8V2G - chains B and H of the 8 polymer chains in the assembly; structure by electron microscopy, 3.18 A resolution.

[Chain B]
Protein: Small conductance calcium-activated potassium channel protein 2
From: Rattus norvegicus
UniProtKB: P70604 (KCNN2_RAT); residues 118-478 here = UniProt positions 118-478
Sequence (361 residues; row label = number of the first residue in the row):
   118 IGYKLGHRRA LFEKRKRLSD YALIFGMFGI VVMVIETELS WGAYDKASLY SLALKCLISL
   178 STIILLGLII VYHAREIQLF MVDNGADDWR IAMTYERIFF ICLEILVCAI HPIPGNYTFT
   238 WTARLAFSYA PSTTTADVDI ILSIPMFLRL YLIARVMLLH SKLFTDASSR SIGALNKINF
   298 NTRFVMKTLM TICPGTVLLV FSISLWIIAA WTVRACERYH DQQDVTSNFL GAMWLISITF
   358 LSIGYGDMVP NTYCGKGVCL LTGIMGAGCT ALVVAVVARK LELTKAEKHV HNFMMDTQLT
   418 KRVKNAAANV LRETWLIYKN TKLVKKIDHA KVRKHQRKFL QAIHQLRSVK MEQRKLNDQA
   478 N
Cystine bridges: Cys333-Cys371
Ion coordination: K+ site 1: Ser359 (shared with 1 residue of chain A; 1 residue of chain C; 1 residue of chain D); K+ site 2: Ile360 (shared with 1 residue of chain A; 1 residue of chain C; 1 residue of chain D)
Swiss-Prot annotation at these positions:
  - modified residue: Tyr161 (Phosphotyrosine)
What the authors report for this chain:
  - self-association interface (contacts with another copy of this molecule); pairs are residue here / residue on that copy: Arg241-Asp364 (salt bridge), Phe244-Asp364 (hydrogen bond), Tyr246-Asp364 (hydrogen bond), Tyr362-Trp351
  - binding site for K+: Phe244
  - mutagenesis - F244S: unchanged binding to AP14145
  - mutagenesis - S359T/A384T: abolished binding to AP14145
  - mutagenesis - S359T/A384T: unchanged binding to UCL1684

[Chain H]
Protein: Calmodulin-1
From: Rattus norvegicus
UniProtKB: P0DP29 (CALM1_RAT); residues 2-147 here correspond to UniProt positions 3-148 (UniProt number = residue number + 1)
Sequence (146 residues; each row starts with the number of its first residue):
     2 DQLTEEQIAE FKEAFSLFDK DGDGTITTKE LGTVMRSLGQ NPTEAELQDM INEVDADGNG
    62 TIDFPEFLTM MARKMKDTDS EEEIREAFRV FDKDGNGYIS AAELRHVMTN LGEKLTDEEV
   122 DEMIREADID GDGQVNYEEF VQMMTA
Ion coordination: Ca2+ site 1: Asp20, Asp24, Thr26, Glu31; Ca2+ site 2: Asp56, Asn60, Thr62, Glu67
Swiss-Prot annotation at these positions:
  - binding site (Ca(2+)): Asp20, Asp22, Asp24, Thr26, Glu31, Asp56, Asp58, Asn60, Thr62, Glu67, Asp93, Asp95, Asn97, Tyr99, Glu104, Asp129, Asp131, Asp133, Gln135, Glu140
  - modified residue: Lys21 (N6-acetyllysine), Thr44 (Phosphothreonine), Ser81 (Phosphoserine), Lys94 (N6-acetyllysine), Tyr99 (Phosphotyrosine), Ser101 (Phosphoserine), Thr110 (Phosphothreonine), Lys115 (N6,N6,N6-trimethyllysine), Tyr138 (Phosphotyrosine)
  - cross-link: Lys21 (Glycyl lysine isopeptide (Lys-Gly) (interchain with G-Cter in SUMO2))

[How chain B and chain H interact]
Pairs across the interface - 31 pairs, chain B then chain H:
  Ile118(B) - Leu4(H)
  Ile118(B) - Leu69(H)  hydrophobic
  Ile118(B) - Thr70(H)
  Tyr120(B) - Asp2(H)
  Tyr120(B) - Gln3(H)
  Lys121(B) - Leu4(H)
  Leu122(B) - Phe12(H)  hydrophobic
  Leu122(B) - Leu69(H)  hydrophobic
  Leu122(B) - Ala73(H)  hydrophobic
  Gly123(B) - Asp2(H)
  Gly123(B) - Gln3(H)
  His124(B) - Asp2(H)
  Arg125(B) - Met76(H)
  Arg125(B) - Lys77(H)
  Arg126(B) - Gln8(H)
  Asp200(B) - Lys77(H)
  Asn201(B) - Asp78(H)
  Asn201(B) - Thr79(H)
  Asp283(B) - Glu11(H)
  Ala284(B) - Glu11(H)  hydrogen bond (backbone-side chain)
  Ser285(B) - Glu14(H)  hydrogen bond
  Ser285(B) - Ala15(H)
  Arg287(B) - Met76(H)
  Ser288(B) - Met72(H)
  Ile289(B) - Leu39(H)  hydrophobic
  Ala291(B) - Lys75(H)
  Leu292(B) - Phe19(H)  hydrophobic
  Leu292(B) - Leu39(H)  hydrophobic
  Leu292(B) - Gln41(H)
  Asn293(B) - Leu39(H)
  Asn293(B) - Gln41(H)  hydrogen bond
Interface residues without a listed pair, chain H (21 interface residues in all): Leu18

[Summary]
19 residues of chain B face 21 of chain H across their interface; the contacts include 3 hydrogen bonds. Among
the polar pairs are Ala284(B)-Glu11(H), Ser285(B)-Glu14(H) and Asn293(B)-Gln41(H). UniProt lists 20
Ca2+-binding residues on chain H. From the paper: a binding site for K+ at Phe244(B); S359T/A384T of chain B
abolish binding to AP14145.
Chain B is Small conductance calcium-activated potassium channel protein 2 and chain H is Calmodulin-1, both
from Rattus norvegicus; the structure, Cryo-EM structure of the KCa2.2 channel in apo state, was determined by
electron microscopy together with 8V2H, 8V3G and 9EIO from the same study.
